4X5V - chains A and T of the 4 polymer chains in the assembly; structure by X-ray diffraction, 2.15 A resolution.

Chain A:
Protein: DNA polymerase lambda
Organism: Homo sapiens
Notes: EC 2.7.7.7, 4.2.99.-
UniProtKB: Q9UGP5 (DPOLL_HUMAN); numbering as in UniProt (aligned over 251-575)
Amino-acid sequence (325 residues; row label = number of the first residue in the row):
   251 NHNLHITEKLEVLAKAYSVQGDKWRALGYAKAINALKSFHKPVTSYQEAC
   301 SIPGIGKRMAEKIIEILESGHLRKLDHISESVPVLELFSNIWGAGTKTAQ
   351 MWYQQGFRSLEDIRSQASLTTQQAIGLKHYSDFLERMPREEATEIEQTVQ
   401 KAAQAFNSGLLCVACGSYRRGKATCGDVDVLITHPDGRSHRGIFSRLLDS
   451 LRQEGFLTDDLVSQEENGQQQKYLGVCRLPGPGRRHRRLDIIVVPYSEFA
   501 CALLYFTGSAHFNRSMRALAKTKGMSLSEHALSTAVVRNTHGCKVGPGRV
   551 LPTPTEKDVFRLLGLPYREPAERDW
Not modelled in the structure: 288-295
Metal / ion sites: Mg2+: Ser339, Ile341, Ala344 (shared with 1 residue of chain P); Na+: Asp427, Asp429 (together with citric acid) (shared with 1 residue of chain P)
Reported in the primary citation:
  - mutagenesis - A510D (2.8-fold), A510D/N513A (7.3-fold), N513A (1.3-fold): decreased catalytic activity on dGTP
  - mutagenesis - A510D (4.8-fold), A510D/N513A (52-fold), N513A (5.8-fold): decreased catalytic activity on dTTP
  - mutagenesis - N513A: decreased catalytic activity on dGMP

Chain T:
Molecule: 11-nt DNA strand
Sequence (11 nucleotides; each row starts with the number of its first residue):
     1 CGGCAGTACTG

How chain A and chain T interact:
Pairs across the interface (28):
  Trp274(A) - DC4(T)  stacking on the base
  Trp274(A) - DA5(T)  phosphate contact
  Thr371(A) - DG11(T)  hydrogen bond to the phosphate
  Gln372(A) - DT10(T)  sugar contact
  Val462(A) - DC9(T)  sugar contact
  Ser463(A) - DT10(T)  hydrogen bond to the phosphate
  Gln464(A) - DC9(T)  sugar contact
  Gln464(A) - DT10(T)  phosphate contact
  Gln471(A) - DA8(T)  hydrogen bond to the phosphate
  Gln471(A) - DC9(T)  hydrogen bond to the phosphate
  Lys472(A) - DA8(T)  hydrogen bond to the sugar
  Lys472(A) - DC9(T)  phosphate contact
  Tyr505(A) - DG6(T)  base contact
  Arg514(A) - DA5(T)  salt bridge to the phosphate
  Arg517(A) - DA5(T)  hydrogen bond to the base
  Arg517(A) - DG6(T)  hydrogen bond to the sugar
  Ala518(A) - DA5(T)  sugar contact
  Lys521(A) - DC4(T)  salt bridge to the phosphate
  Lys521(A) - DG6(T)  salt bridge to the phosphate
  Leu527(A) - DG6(T)  sugar contact
  Ser528(A) - DG6(T)  phosphate contact
  Glu529(A) - DG6(T)  base contact
  Glu529(A) - DT7(T)  sugar contact
  His530(A) - DT7(T)  phosphate contact
  His530(A) - DA8(T)  salt bridge to the phosphate
  Arg538(A) - DG6(T)  salt bridge to the phosphate
  His541(A) - DG3(T)  salt bridge to the phosphate
  Lys544(A) - DT7(T)  salt bridge to the phosphate
Interface residues without a listed pair, chain A (25 interface residues in all): Leu277, Leu461, Gln470, Ser526, Thr540

Overview:
25 residues of chain A and 9 residues of chain T are in contact; the contacts include 7 hydrogen bonds, 7 salt
bridges and 1 aromatic stacking contact. Polar contacts include Arg517(A)-DA5(T), Lys472(A)-DA8(T) and
Arg517(A)-DG6(T). From the paper: A510D, A510D/N513A and N513A of chain A reduce catalytic activity on dGTP;
A510D, A510D/N513A and N513A of chain A reduce catalytic activity on dTTP.
Here chain A is DNA polymerase lambda (Homo sapiens) and chain T is an 11-nt DNA strand. Entry 4X5V (Crystal
structure of the post-catalytic nick complex of DNA polymerase lambda with a templating A and ...) was
determined by X-ray diffraction together with 4XA5 and 4XUS from the same study.
